Entry 7ECV (electron microscopy, 3.43 A resolution); this record covers chains D and M of the 12 polymer chains in the assembly.

[Chain D]
Name: CRISPR-associated protein Csy3
Source organism: Pseudomonas aeruginosa
Reference sequence: A0A659BSG0 (A0A659BSG0_PSEAI); residue numbers follow UniProt; this construct covers 1-342
Chain sequence (342 residues; each row starts with the number of its first residue):
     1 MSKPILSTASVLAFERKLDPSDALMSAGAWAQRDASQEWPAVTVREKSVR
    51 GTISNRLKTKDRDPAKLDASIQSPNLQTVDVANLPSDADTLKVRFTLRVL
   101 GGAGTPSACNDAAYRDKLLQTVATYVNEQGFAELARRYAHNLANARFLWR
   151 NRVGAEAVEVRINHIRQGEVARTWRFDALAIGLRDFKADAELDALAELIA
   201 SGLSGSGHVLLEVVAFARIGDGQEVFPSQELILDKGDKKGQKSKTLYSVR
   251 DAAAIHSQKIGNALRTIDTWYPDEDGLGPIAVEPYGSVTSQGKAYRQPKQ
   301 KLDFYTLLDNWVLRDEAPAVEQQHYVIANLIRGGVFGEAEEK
Unresolved in the structure: 1-5, 339-342

[Chain M]
Molecule: 60-nt RNA strand
Source organism: Pseudomonas aeruginosa
Sequence (60 nucleotides; numbered 1 to 60; the number before each row is that of its first residue):
     1 CUAAGAAAUUCACGGCGGGCUUGAUGUCCGCGUCUACCUGGUUCACUGCC
    51 GUGUAGGCAG

[Interface between chain D and chain M]
Residue-residue contacts (42; chain D residue first):
  Ala13(D) - C29(M)  base contact
  Phe14(D) - C29(M)  hydrogen bond to the sugar
  Glu15(D) - G30(M)  phosphate contact
  Arg16(D) - G30(M)  hydrogen bond to the phosphate
  Arg16(D) - C31(M)  phosphate contact
  Val49(D) - C37(M)  sugar contact
  Val49(D) - U39(M)  phosphate contact
  Arg50(D) - C37(M)  hydrogen bond to the sugar
  Arg50(D) - C38(M)  hydrogen bond to the sugar
  Arg50(D) - U39(M)  hydrogen bond to the phosphate
  Gly51(D) - C37(M)  sugar contact
  Thr52(D) - C38(M)  phosphate contact
  Leu76(D) - U39(M)  base contact
  Gln77(D) - C37(M)  hydrogen bond to the base
  Trp149(D) - G32(M)  base contact
  Arg150(D) - U35(M)  salt bridge to the phosphate
  Arg150(D) - A36(M)  salt bridge to the phosphate
  Ser228(D) - U33(M)  phosphate contact
  Gln229(D) - U33(M)  base contact
  Gln229(D) - C34(M)  hydrogen bond to the phosphate
  Glu230(D) - U33(M)  base contact
  Leu231(D) - U33(M)  base contact
  Ile232(D) - U33(M)  base contact
  His256(D) - U33(M)  salt bridge to the phosphate
  Gln258(D) - C31(M)  sugar contact
  Gln258(D) - G32(M)  sugar contact
  Gln258(D) - U33(M)  hydrogen bond to the phosphate
  Lys259(D) - G32(M)  hydrogen bond to the base
  Lys259(D) - C34(M)  salt bridge to the phosphate
  Asn262(D) - G32(M)  base contact
  Arg265(D) - C31(M)  sugar contact
  Arg265(D) - G32(M)  salt bridge to the phosphate
  Glu283(D) - G32(M)  phosphate contact
  Val288(D) - G32(M)  base contact
  Ser290(D) - G32(M)  hydrogen bond to the base
  Arg332(D) - G30(M)  sugar contact
  Arg332(D) - C31(M)  sugar contact
  Gly333(D) - G30(M)  sugar contact
  Gly334(D) - C29(M)  hydrogen bond to the sugar
  Gly334(D) - G30(M)  sugar contact
  Val335(D) - C29(M)  base contact
  Val335(D) - G30(M)  base contact
Also at the interface, not in a pair above, chain D (34 interface residues in all): Ser48, Val79, Glu224, Phe226, Thr289

[Overview]
The interface between chain D and chain M involves 34 residues on one side and 11 on the other; the contacts
include 11 hydrogen bonds and 5 salt bridges. Among the polar pairs are Gln77(D)-C37(M), Lys259(D)-G32(M) and
Ser290(D)-G32(M).
Chain D is CRISPR-associated protein Csy3 and chain M is a 60-nt RNA strand, both from Pseudomonas aeruginosa;
the structure, The Csy-AcrIF14 complex, was determined by electron microscopy together with 7DU0 and 7ECW from
the same study.
